Entry 2XYR (X-ray diffraction, 2.50 A resolution); this record covers chains A and B.

== Chain A ==
Protein: Putative 2'-O-methyl transferase
Organism: Sars coronavirus
Notes: EC 2.1.1.-
UniProtKB: P0C6X7 (R1AB_CVHSA); residues 1-292 here correspond to UniProt positions 6776-7067 (UniProt number = residue number + 6775)
Sequence (292 residues; numbered 1 to 292; the number before each row is that of its first residue):
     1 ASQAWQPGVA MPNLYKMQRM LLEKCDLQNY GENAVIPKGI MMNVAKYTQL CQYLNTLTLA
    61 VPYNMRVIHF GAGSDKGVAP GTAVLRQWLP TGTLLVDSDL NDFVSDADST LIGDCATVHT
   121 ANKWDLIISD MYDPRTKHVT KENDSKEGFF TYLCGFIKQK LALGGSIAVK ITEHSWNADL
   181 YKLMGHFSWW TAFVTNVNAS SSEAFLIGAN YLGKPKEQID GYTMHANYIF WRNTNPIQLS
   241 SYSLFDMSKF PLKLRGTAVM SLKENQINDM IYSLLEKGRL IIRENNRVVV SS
Disordered / not traced: 1-2, 136-139
Ion coordination: Na+ near Asp-220 (its only coordinating residue here)
Residues lining bound ligands: sinefungin (SFG): Asn-43, Tyr-47, His-69, Gly-71, Ala-72, Gly-73, Ser-74, Pro-80, Gly-81, Asp-99, Leu-100, Asn-101, Gly-113, Asp-114, Cys-115, Asp-130, Met-131, Tyr-132, Phe-149
UniProt features mapped onto this chain:
  - active site: Lys-46, Asp-130, Lys-170, Glu-203
From the paper describing this entry:
  - catalytic residues: Lys-46, Asp-130, Lys-170, Glu-203 (proposed by the authors, not directly observed)
  - mutagenesis - K46A, T58E, V78A, D99A, V104A, D130A, K170A, E203A, L244A, M247A: abolished catalytic activity
  - mutagenesis - Y30A, Y30F, I40A, M41A, N43A, V44A, K46A, T48A, T58A, T58N, G73A, Q87A, D106A, D130A, Y132A, K170A, S188A, E203A: unchanged binding to Putative 2'-O-methyl transferase (chain A)
  - mutagenesis - Y30A, Y30F, I40A, M41A, N43A, V44A, T48A, T58A, T58N, G73A, Q87A, D106A, Y132A, S188A: decreased catalytic activity
  - mutagenesis - T58E: decreased binding to Putative 2'-O-methyl transferase (chain A)

== Chain B ==
Protein: Non-structural protein 10
Organism: Sars coronavirus
UniProtKB: P0C6X7 (R1AB_CVHSA); residues 10-131 here correspond to UniProt positions 4240-4361 (UniProt number = residue number + 4230)
Sequence (122 residues; numbered 10 to 131; the number before each row is that of its first residue):
    10 NSTVLSFCAF AVDPAKAYKD YLASGGQPIT NCVKMLCTHT GTGQAITVTP EANMDQESFG
    70 GASCCLYCRC HIDHPNPKGF CDLKGKYVQI PTTCANDPVG FTLRNTVCTV CGMWKGYGCS
   130 CD
Disordered / not traced: 10-11, 86-89
Ion coordination: Zn2+ site 1: Cys-74, Cys-77, His-83, Cys-90; Zn2+ site 2: Cys-117, Cys-120, Cys-128
UniProt features mapped onto this chain:
  - zinc finger: Cys-74 to Cys-90, Cys-117 to Cys-130
  - binding site (Zn(2+)): Cys-74, Cys-77, His-83, Cys-90, Cys-117, Cys-120, Cys-128, Cys-130
From the paper describing this entry:
  - mutagenesis - G69A, H80A: unchanged binding to Putative 2'-O-methyl transferase (chain A)

== Interface between chain A and chain B ==
Contacting residue pairs (41; chain A residue first):
  Lys-38(A) / Lys-43(B)  hydrogen bond (backbone-side chain)
  Gly-39(A) / Lys-43(B)
  Ile-40(A) / Lys-43(B)
  Ile-40(A) / Met-44(B)
  Ile-40(A) / Leu-45(B)  hydrophobic
  Met-41(A) / Asn-40(B)
  Met-41(A) / Cys-41(B)
  Val-44(A) / Val-42(B)  hydrophobic
  Val-44(A) / Lys-43(B)
  Thr-48(A) / Leu-45(B)
  Lys-76(A) / Asn-40(B)
  Val-78(A) / Asn-40(B)
  Val-78(A) / Ser-72(B)
  Val-78(A) / Arg-78(B)
  Pro-80(A) / Val-42(B)  hydrophobic
  Ala-83(A) / Met-44(B)
  Ala-83(A) / Tyr-96(B)  hydrogen bond (backbone-side chain)
  Val-84(A) / Met-44(B)
  Arg-86(A) / Tyr-96(B)
  Gln-87(A) / Met-44(B)
  Gln-87(A) / Leu-45(B)  hydrogen bond (side chain-backbone)
  Gln-87(A) / Pro-59(B)
  Gln-87(A) / Tyr-96(B)  hydrogen bond (backbone-side chain)
  Thr-91(A) / Val-57(B)
  Asp-102(A) / His-80(B)  salt bridge
  Val-104(A) / Cys-77(B)
  Val-104(A) / Arg-78(B)
  Val-104(A) / His-80(B)
  Ser-105(A) / Ala-71(B)
  Ser-105(A) / Lys-93(B)  hydrogen bond (backbone-side chain)
  Asp-106(A) / Gly-69(B)
  Asp-106(A) / Gly-70(B)  hydrogen bond (side chain-backbone)
  Asp-106(A) / Ala-71(B)  hydrogen bond (side chain-backbone)
  Asp-106(A) / Lys-93(B)
  Asp-106(A) / Gly-94(B)  hydrogen bond (side chain-backbone)
  Asp-106(A) / Lys-95(B)
  Leu-244(A) / Leu-45(B)  hydrophobic
  Met-247(A) / Leu-45(B)
  Met-247(A) / Cys-46(B)
  Met-247(A) / Thr-47(B)
  Ser-248(A) / Thr-47(B)
Other interface residues (no listed pair), chain A (24 interface residues in all): Ala-45, Phe-103, Ala-107
Other interface residues (no listed pair), chain B (22 interface residues in all): Leu-92
From the paper, about this interface:
  - hot spots on chain A (mutagenesis) - V78A, V104A, L244A, M247A: abolished binding to Non-structural protein 10 (chain B)
  - hot spots on chain B (mutagenesis) - N40A: decreased binding to Putative 2'-O-methyl transferase (chain A)
  - hot spots on chain B (mutagenesis) - L45A: abolished binding to Putative 2'-O-methyl transferase (chain A)
  - hot spots on chain B (mutagenesis) - Y96A: abolished binding to Putative 2'-O-methyl transferase (chain A) (citing earlier work)
  - hot spots on chain B (mutagenesis) - Y96F: increased binding to Putative 2'-O-methyl transferase (chain A) (citing earlier work)

== Overview ==
24 residues of chain A face 22 of chain B across their interface; the contacts include 8 hydrogen bonds and 1
salt bridge. Among the polar pairs are Asp-102(A)/His-80(B), Lys-38(A)/Lys-43(B) and Ala-83(A)/Tyr-96(B). From
the paper: catalytic residues Lys-46(A), Asp-130(A) and Lys-170(A) among others; Y30A, Y30F and I40A of chain
A, among others, reduce catalytic activity; 30 substitutions were tested in all.
Here chain A is Putative 2'-O-methyl transferase and chain B is Non-structural protein 10, both from Sars
coronavirus. Entry 2XYR (Crystal structure of the nsp16 nsp10 SARS coronavirus complex) was determined by
X-ray diffraction, deposited together with 2XYV and 2XYQ.
